PDB entry 5S4Y | X-ray diffraction, 2.30 A resolution | chains A and E of the 6 polymer chains in the assembly

== Chain A ==
Name: Tubulin alpha-1B chain
Organism: Bos taurus
UniProt: P81947 (TBA1B_BOVIN); numbering as in UniProt (aligned over 1-451)
Amino-acid sequence (451 residues; row label = number of the first residue in the row):
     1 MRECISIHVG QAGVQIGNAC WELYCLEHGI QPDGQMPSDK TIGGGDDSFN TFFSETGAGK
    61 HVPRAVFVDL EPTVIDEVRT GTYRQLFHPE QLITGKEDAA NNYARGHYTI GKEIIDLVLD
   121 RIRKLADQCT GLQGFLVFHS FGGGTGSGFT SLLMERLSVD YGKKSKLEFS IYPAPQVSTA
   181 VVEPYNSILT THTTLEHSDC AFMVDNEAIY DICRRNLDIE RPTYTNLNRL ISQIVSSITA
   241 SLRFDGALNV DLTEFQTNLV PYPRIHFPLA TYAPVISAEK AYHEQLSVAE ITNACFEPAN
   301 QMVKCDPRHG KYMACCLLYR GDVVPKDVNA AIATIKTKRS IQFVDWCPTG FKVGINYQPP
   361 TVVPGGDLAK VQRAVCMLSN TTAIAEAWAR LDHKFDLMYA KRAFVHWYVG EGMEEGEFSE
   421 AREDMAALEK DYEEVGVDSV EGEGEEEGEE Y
Not modelled in the structure: 439-451

== Chain E ==
Name: Stathmin-4
Organism: Rattus norvegicus
UniProt: P63043 (STMN4_RAT); residues 5-145 here correspond to UniProt positions 49-189 (UniProt number = residue number + 44)
Amino-acid sequence (143 residues; row label = number of the first residue in the row):
     3 MADMEVIELN KCTSGQSFEV ILKPPSFDGV PEFNASLPRR RDPSLEEIQK KLEAAEERRK
    63 YQEAELLKHL AEKREHEREV IQKAIEENNN FIKMAKEKLA QKMESNKENR EAHLAAMLER
   123 LQEKDKHAEE VRKNKELKEE ASR
Not modelled in the structure: 3-5, 29-43, 144-145
Differences from the reference sequence: initiating methionine (3); expression tag (4)
Swiss-Prot annotation at these positions:
  - modified residue: S46 (Phosphoserine)

== Chain A / chain E interface ==
Residue-residue contacts - 59 pairs, chain A then chain E:
  H107(A) - K53(E)  hydrogen bond
  H107(A) - L54(E)
  Y108(A) - K53(E)
  Y108(A) - A57(E)  hydrophobic
  Y108(A) - R61(E)
  T109(A) - R61(E)  hydrogen bond
  K112(A) - E58(E)  salt bridge
  L152(A) - I50(E)  hydrophobic
  E155(A) - I50(E)
  E155(A) - K53(E)  salt bridge
  R156(A) - L47(E)
  V159(A) - P45(E)
  H197(A) - D44(E)
  H197(A) - P45(E)
  D245(A) - C14(E)
  D245(A) - S16(E)  hydrogen bond (backbone-side chain)
  A247(A) - N12(E)
  A247(A) - S19(E)
  L248(A) - S19(E)
  P325(A) - Q18(E)
  P325(A) - F20(E)  hydrophobic
  N329(A) - M6(E)
  N329(A) - V8(E)
  N329(A) - F20(E)
  N329(A) - V22(E)
  K336(A) - L24(E)
  D345(A) - P27(E)
  D345(A) - S28(E)  hydrogen bond (backbone-backbone)
  W346(A) - P27(E)
  C347(A) - P27(E)
  P348(A) - K25(E)
  P348(A) - P27(E)
  T349(A) - I23(E)
  T349(A) - L24(E)  hydrogen bond (backbone-backbone)
  T349(A) - K25(E)  hydrogen bond (backbone-backbone)
  G350(A) - V22(E)
  F351(A) - E21(E)
  F351(A) - V22(E)  hydrogen bond (backbone-backbone)
  F351(A) - L24(E)  hydrophobic
  K352(A) - F20(E)
  K352(A) - E21(E)  salt bridge
  V353(A) - S19(E)
  V353(A) - F20(E)  hydrogen bond (backbone-backbone)
  G354(A) - Q18(E)
  I355(A) - G17(E)
  I355(A) - Q18(E)  hydrogen bond (backbone-backbone)
  N356(A) - S16(E)
  Y357(A) - T15(E)
  Y357(A) - S16(E)  hydrogen bond (backbone-backbone)
  Y357(A) - G17(E)
  Y357(A) - Q18(E)  hydrogen bond
  V409(A) - Q64(E)  hydrogen bond (backbone-side chain)
  G410(A) - R61(E)
  G410(A) - Q64(E)
  E411(A) - R61(E)  hydrogen bond (backbone-side chain)
  G412(A) - A57(E)
  G412(A) - R60(E)  hydrogen bond (backbone-side chain)
  G412(A) - R61(E)
  E414(A) - R60(E)  salt bridge
Other interface residues (no listed pair), chain A (40 interface residues in all): E113, S158, E196, G246, V328, I332, A333
Other interface residues (no listed pair), chain E (32 interface residues in all): P26, S46, Q51, E55

== Summary ==
The interface between chain A and chain E involves 40 residues on one side and 32 on the other; the contacts
include 14 hydrogen bonds and 4 salt bridges. Polar contacts include K112(A)-E58(E), E155(A)-K53(E) and
K352(A)-E21(E).
Here chain A is Tubulin alpha-1B chain (Bos taurus) and chain E is Stathmin-4 (Rattus norvegicus). Entry 5S4Y
(Tubulin-Z2856434857-complex) was determined by X-ray diffraction, deposited together with 5S4L, 5S4M, 5S4N,
5S4O, 5S4P, 5S4Q and 52 further entries.
